Entry 7KRO (electron microscopy, 3.60 A resolution); this record covers chains B and F of the 8 polymer chains in the assembly.

# Chain B
Molecule: Non-structural protein 8
From: Severe acute respiratory syndrome coronavirus 2
Reference sequence: P0DTD1 (R1AB_SARS2); residues 1-198 here correspond to UniProt positions 3943-4140 (UniProt number = residue number + 3942)
Amino-acid sequence (199 residues; each row starts with the number of its first residue; numbering starts at 0):
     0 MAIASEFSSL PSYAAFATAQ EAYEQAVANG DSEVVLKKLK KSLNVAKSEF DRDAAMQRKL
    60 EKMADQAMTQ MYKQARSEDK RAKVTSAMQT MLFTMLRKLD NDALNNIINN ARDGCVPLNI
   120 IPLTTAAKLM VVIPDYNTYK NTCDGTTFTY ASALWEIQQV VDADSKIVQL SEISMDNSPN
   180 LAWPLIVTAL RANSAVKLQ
Not modelled in the structure: 0-5, 192-198
Differences from the reference sequence: initiating methionine (0)
UniProt features mapped onto this chain:
  - site: Gln198 (Cleavage)

# Chain F
Molecule: Helicase
From: Severe acute respiratory syndrome coronavirus 2
Notes: EC 3.6.4.12, 3.6.4.13
Reference sequence: P0DTD1 (R1AB_SARS2); residues 1-601 here correspond to UniProt positions 5325-5925 (UniProt number = residue number + 5324)
Amino-acid sequence (605 residues; row label = number of the first residue in the row; numbers below 1 keep their minus sign (Gly-3 is residue -3)):
    -3 GPHMAVGACV LCNSQTSLRC GACIRRPFLC CKCCYDHVIS TSHKLVLSVN PYVCNAPGCD
    57 VTDVTQLYLG GMSYYCKSHK PPISFPLCAN GQVFGLYKNT CVGSDNVTDF NAIATCDWTN
   117 AGDYILANTC TERLKLFAAE TLKATEETFK LSYGIATVRE VLSDRELHLS WEVGKPRPPL
   177 NRNYVFTGYR VTKNSKVQIG EYTFEKGDYG DAVVYRGTTT YKLNVGDYFV LTSHTVMPLS
   237 APTLVPQEHY VRITGLYPTL NISDEFSSNV ANYQKVGMQK YSTLQGPPGT GKSHFAIGLA
   297 LYYPSARIVY TACSHAAVDA LCEKALKYLP IDKCSRIIPA RARVECFDKF KVNSTLEQYV
   357 FCTVNALPET TADIVVFDEI SMATNYDLSV VNARLRAKHY VYIGDPAQLP APRTLLTKGT
   417 LEPEYFNSVC RLMKTIGPDM FLGTCRRCPA EIVDTVSALV YDNKLKAHKD KSAQCFKMFY
   477 KGVITHDVSS AINRPQIGVV REFLTRNPAW RKAVFISPYN SQNAVASKIL GLPTQTVDSS
   537 QGSEYDYVIF TQTTETAHSC NVNRFNVAIT RAKVGILCIM SDRDLYDKLQ FTSLEIPRRN
   597 VATLQ
Not modelled in the structure: -3 to 0, 591-601
Differences from the reference sequence: expression tag (-3 to 0)
UniProt features mapped onto this chain:
  - binding site (Zn(2+)): Cys5, Cys8, Cys16, Cys19, Cys26, Cys29, His33, His39, Cys50, Cys55, Cys72, His75
  - binding site (a ribonucleoside 5'-triphosphate): Gly282 to Ser289
  - site: Gln601 (Cleavage)
Metal / ion sites: Zn2+ site 1: Cys5, Cys8, Cys26, Cys29; Zn2+ site 2: Cys16, Cys19, His33, His39; Zn2+ site 3: Cys50, Cys55, Cys72, His75; Mg2+: Ser289 (together with ADP)
Residues lining bound ligands:
  - ADP: Glu261, Pro283, Pro284, Gly285, Thr286, Gly287, Lys288, Ser289, His290, Lys320, Asp374, Glu375, Arg442, Arg443, Gly538, Glu540, Arg567
  - aluminium fluoride (AF3): Pro284, Gly285, Lys288, Ser289, Glu375, Gln404, Arg443, Gln537, Gly538, Arg567

# Interface between chain B and chain F
Pairs across the interface (26):
  Lys58(B) with Ile79(F)
  Leu59(B) with Ile79(F), hydrophobic; Ser80(F)
  Glu60(B) with Phe81(F)
  Met62(B) with Leu65(F); Gly66(F); Gly67(F); Ser80(F); Phe81(F)
  Ala66(B) with Leu65(F), hydrophobic; Gly67(F)
  Met67(B) with Phe90(F), hydrophobic
  Gln69(B) with Met68(F)
  Met70(B) with Ser44(F), hydrogen bond; Val45(F), hydrophobic; Tyr70(F); Phe90(F), hydrophobic; Leu92(F), hydrophobic
  Tyr71(B) with Leu92(F), hydrophobic; Tyr93(F)
  Gln73(B) with Val45(F); Asn46(F), hydrogen bond
  Ala74(B) with Ala1(F); Val45(F), hydrophobic; Leu92(F), hydrophobic
  Glu77(B) with Val45(F)
Also at the interface, not in a pair above, chain B (15 interface residues in all): Ala63, Gln65, Asp78
Also at the interface, not in a pair above, chain F (17 interface residues in all): Val2, Tyr48

# Summary
15 residues of chain B face 17 of chain F across their interface, with 2 hydrogen bonds. Polar contacts
include Met70(B)-Ser44(F) and Gln73(B)-Asn46(F). Bound to chain F: ADP and aluminium fluoride.
Chain B is Non-structural protein 8 and chain F is Helicase, both from Severe acute respiratory syndrome
coronavirus 2; the structure, Structure of SARS-CoV-2 backtracked complex complex bound to nsp13 helicase -
nsp13(2)-BTC, was determined by electron microscopy (same publication as 7KRN and 7KRP).
